PDB entry 8UZ2 | electron microscopy, 3.18 A resolution | chains F and I of the 9 polymer chains in the assembly

[Chain F]
Protein: Biotin carboxyl carrier protein of acetyl-CoA carboxylase
From: Escherichia coli
UniProtKB: P0ABD8 (BCCP_ECOLI); residues 80-156 here = UniProt positions 80-156
Amino-acid sequence (77 residues; numbered 80 to 156; the number before each row is that of its first residue):
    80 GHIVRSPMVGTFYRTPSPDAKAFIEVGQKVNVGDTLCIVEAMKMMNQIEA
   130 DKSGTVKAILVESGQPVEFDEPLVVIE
Glycans and other covalent adducts: biotin (BTN) linked to Lys122
Residues lining bound ligands: biotin (BTN): Tyr92, Pro97, Met124

[Chain I]
Protein: Acetyl-coenzyme A carboxylase carboxyl transferase subunit beta
From: Escherichia coli
Notes: EC 2.1.3.15
UniProtKB: P0A9Q5 (ACCD_ECOLI); residue numbers follow UniProt; this construct covers 2-285
Amino-acid sequence (284 residues; each row starts with the number of its first residue):
     2 SWIERIKSNITPTRKASIPEGVWTKCDSCGQVLYRAELERNLEVCPKCDH
    52 HMRMTARNRLHSLLDEGSLVELGSELEPKDVLKFRDSKKYKDRLASAQKE
   102 TGEKDALVVMKGTLYGMPVVAAAFEFAFMGGSMGSVVGARFVRAVEQALE
   152 DNCPLICFSASGGARMQEALMSLMQMAKTSAALAKMQERGLPYISVLTDP
   202 TMGGVSASFAMLGDLNIAEPKALIGFAGPRVIEQTVREKLPPGFQRSEFL
   252 IEKGAIDMIVRRPEMRLKLASILAKLMNLPAPNP
Unresolved in the structure: 23-285

[How chain F and chain I interact]
Pairs across the interface (8):
  Gly143(F) with Pro13(I)
  Gln144(F) with Asn10(I); Ile11(I), hydrogen bond (side chain-backbone); Pro13(I)
  Pro145(F) with Pro13(I)
  Glu147(F) with Lys8(I), salt bridge
  Glu150(F) with Lys8(I), salt bridge; Asn10(I)
Interface residues without a listed pair, chain F (7 interface residues in all): Met121, Lys122
Interface residues without a listed pair, chain I (6 interface residues in all): Ile19, Glu21

[In short]
The interface between chain F and chain I involves 7 residues on one side and 6 on the other, with 1 hydrogen
bond and 2 salt bridges. Polar pairs include Glu147(F)-Lys8(I), Glu150(F)-Lys8(I) and Gln144(F)-Ile11(I).
Biotin is covalently linked to Lys122(F).
Here chain F is Biotin carboxyl carrier protein of acetyl-CoA carboxylase and chain I is Acetyl-coenzyme A
carboxylase carboxyl transferase subunit beta, both from Escherichia coli. Entry 8UZ2 (E. coli acetyl-CoA
carboxylase, narrow helical local reconstruction, 3.18 Angstrom) was determined by electron microscopy.
